7ZMB - chains C and Z of the 43 polymer chains in the assembly; structure by electron microscopy, 2.75 A resolution.

[Chain C]
Protein: NADH-ubiquinone oxidoreductase 49 kDa subunit-like protein
From: Chaetomium thermophilum var. thermophilum DSM 1495
UniProt: G0SCG0 (G0SCG0_CHATD); aligned to UniProt positions 1-499 over residues 1-499 (the alignment contains insertions or deletions, so no single offset holds)
Sequence (499 residues; numbered 1 to 499; the number before each row is that of its first residue):
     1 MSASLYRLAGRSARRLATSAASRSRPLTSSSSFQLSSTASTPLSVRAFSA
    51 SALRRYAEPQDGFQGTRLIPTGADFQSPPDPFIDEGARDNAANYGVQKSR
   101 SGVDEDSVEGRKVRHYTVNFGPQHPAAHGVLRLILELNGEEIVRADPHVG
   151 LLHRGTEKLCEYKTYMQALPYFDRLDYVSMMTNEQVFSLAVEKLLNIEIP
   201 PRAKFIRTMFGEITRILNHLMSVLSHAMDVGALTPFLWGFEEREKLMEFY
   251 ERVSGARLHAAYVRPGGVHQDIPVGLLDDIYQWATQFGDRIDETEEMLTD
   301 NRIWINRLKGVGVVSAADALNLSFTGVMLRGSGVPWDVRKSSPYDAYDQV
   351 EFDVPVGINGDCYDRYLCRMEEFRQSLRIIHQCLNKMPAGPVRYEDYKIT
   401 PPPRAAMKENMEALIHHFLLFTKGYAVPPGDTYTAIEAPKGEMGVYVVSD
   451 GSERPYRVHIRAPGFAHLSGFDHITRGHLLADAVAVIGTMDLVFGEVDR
Disordered / not traced: 1-58
Modified / non-standard residues: R154 (N3, N4-dimethylarginine; 2MR)
Small-molecule neighbours: 4Fe-4S cluster (SF4): R154, R174, H259
Reported in the primary citation:
  - conformationally variable residues: R114

[Chain Z]
Protein: NADH-ubiquinone oxidoreductase-like protein
From: Chaetomium thermophilum var. thermophilum DSM 1495
UniProt: G0SEF0 (G0SEF0_CHATD); residue numbers follow UniProt; this construct covers 1-188
Sequence (196 residues; numbered 1 to 196; the number before each row is that of its first residue):
     1 MASKAAAAAASNAVSITKKYTVQSTGIWERIRRALVIDPNRSNGVPLNPY
    51 NRNPSPGDNPPLEYTDPVTIPAGDIADNPYWKRDFRRNYPRPSVIAQAQQ
   101 VALLSVGSAAQPRVELIGEEGTKALVAAEEEGKEKGVAKYLEEKGAEEAK
   151 RVLALTGGLPPTPSGQTMVTGQWDVHKYGLAEEQSYGGSYPCRSFV
Disordered / not traced: 1-10
Differences from the reference sequence: insertion (189-196)

[Interface between chain C and chain Z]
Pairs across the interface (88):
  L195(C) - R86(Z)
  N196(C) - F85(Z)  hydrogen bond (side chain-backbone)
  N196(C) - N88(Z)
  N196(C) - Y89(Z)
  N196(C) - P90(Z)
  K245(C) - G44(Z)  hydrogen bond (side chain-backbone)
  E248(C) - R52(Z)  salt bridge
  R252(C) - R52(Z)
  R252(C) - P56(Z)
  D271(C) - Y64(Z)  hydrogen bond
  D279(C) - Y50(Z)
  D279(C) - N51(Z)  hydrogen bond
  D279(C) - R52(Z)  hydrogen bond (side chain-backbone)
  Y281(C) - Y20(Z)  hydrophobic
  Q282(C) - Y20(Z)
  Q282(C) - Y50(Z)  hydrogen bond (side chain-backbone)
  Q282(C) - N51(Z)
  T285(C) - K19(Z)  hydrogen bond (side chain-backbone)
  T285(C) - Y20(Z)
  Q286(C) - K19(Z)
  Q286(C) - T21(Z)
  Q286(C) - S42(Z)
  Q286(C) - G44(Z)
  D289(C) - K19(Z)  salt bridge
  D289(C) - N40(Z)
  D289(C) - R41(Z)
  D289(C) - S42(Z)  hydrogen bond
  R290(C) - S42(Z)  hydrogen bond (side chain-backbone)
  R290(C) - G44(Z)
  D292(C) - R41(Z)
  E293(C) - R41(Z)
  E295(C) - Y186(Z)
  E296(C) - R41(Z)  salt bridge
  T299(C) - Y190(Z)
  D300(C) - Y190(Z)  hydrogen bond
  P335(C) - Y178(Z)
  W336(C) - Y178(Z)
  D337(C) - Y178(Z)  hydrogen bond (backbone-side chain)
  K340(C) - H176(Z)
  K340(C) - Y178(Z)
  S341(C) - Q166(Z)
  S341(C) - T167(Z)  hydrogen bond (backbone-side chain)
  S341(C) - Y178(Z)  hydrogen bond
  S342(C) - Q166(Z)
  D353(C) - A181(Z)
  D353(C) - F195(Z)
  D353(C) - V196(Z)
  V354(C) - R193(Z)
  V354(C) - S194(Z)
  V354(C) - F195(Z)  hydrogen bond (backbone-backbone)
  P355(C) - C192(Z)  hydrophobic
  P355(C) - R193(Z)
  V356(C) - C192(Z)
  V356(C) - R193(Z)  hydrogen bond (backbone-backbone)
  V356(C) - F195(Z)  hydrophobic
  G357(C) - P191(Z)
  I358(C) - P191(Z)  hydrogen bond (backbone-backbone)
  N359(C) - P191(Z)
  D364(C) - P191(Z)
  L367(C) - Y186(Z)  hydrogen bond (backbone-side chain)
  L367(C) - Y190(Z)  hydrophobic
  L367(C) - P191(Z)
  L367(C) - C192(Z)  hydrophobic
  C368(C) - C192(Z)  hydrophobic
  M370(C) - Y186(Z)
  E371(C) - S185(Z)  hydrogen bond
  E371(C) - Y186(Z)
  E371(C) - S194(Z)
  G390(C) - P67(Z)
  P391(C) - P67(Z)  hydrophobic
  P391(C) - T69(Z)
  R393(C) - D66(Z)  salt bridge
  Y394(C) - R83(Z)
  Y394(C) - F85(Z)
  E395(C) - P67(Z)
  E395(C) - V68(Z)
  E395(C) - T69(Z)  hydrogen bond
  E395(C) - A72(Z)
  E395(C) - G73(Z)
  E395(C) - R83(Z)  hydrogen bond (backbone-side chain)
  D396(C) - Y80(Z)  hydrogen bond
  K398(C) - Y80(Z)
  K398(C) - R86(Z)
  P403(C) - D66(Z)
  A426(C) - R86(Z)  hydrogen bond (backbone-side chain)
  P428(C) - R86(Z)
  P428(C) - Y89(Z)  hydrophobic
  P429(C) - Y89(Z)
Also at the interface, not in a pair above, chain C (55 interface residues in all): I197, V274, G275, P343, F352, Y363, I399
Also at the interface, not in a pair above, chain Z (44 interface residues in all): K18, N43, N59, R87, E183

[In short]
55 residues of chain C and 44 residues of chain Z are in contact; the contacts include 22 hydrogen bonds and 4
salt bridges. Among the polar pairs are E248(C)-R52(Z), D289(C)-K19(Z) and E296(C)-R41(Z). Ligands of chain C:
4Fe-4S cluster. The paper reports conformational variability at R114(C).
Chain C is NADH-ubiquinone oxidoreductase 49 kDa subunit-like protein and chain Z is NADH-ubiquinone
oxidoreductase-like protein, both from Chaetomium thermophilum var. thermophilum DSM 1495; the structure,
CryoEM structure of mitochondrial complex I from Chaetomium thermophilum (state 2), was determined by electron
microscopy, deposited together with 7ZM7, 7ZM8, 7ZME, 7ZMG and 7ZMH.
